8IP5 - chains A and B of the 5 polymer chains in the assembly; structure by electron microscopy, 2.50 A resolution.

Chain A (and B):
Molecule: Magnesium transporter MRS2 homolog, mitochondrial
From: Homo sapiens
Notes: chain B of this document is another copy of the same molecule, construct and numbering; everything in this record applies to it too
UniProt: Q9HD23 (MRS2_HUMAN), isoform Q9HD23-1; residue numbers follow UniProt; this construct covers 1-443
Sequence (453 residues; row label = number of the first residue in the row):
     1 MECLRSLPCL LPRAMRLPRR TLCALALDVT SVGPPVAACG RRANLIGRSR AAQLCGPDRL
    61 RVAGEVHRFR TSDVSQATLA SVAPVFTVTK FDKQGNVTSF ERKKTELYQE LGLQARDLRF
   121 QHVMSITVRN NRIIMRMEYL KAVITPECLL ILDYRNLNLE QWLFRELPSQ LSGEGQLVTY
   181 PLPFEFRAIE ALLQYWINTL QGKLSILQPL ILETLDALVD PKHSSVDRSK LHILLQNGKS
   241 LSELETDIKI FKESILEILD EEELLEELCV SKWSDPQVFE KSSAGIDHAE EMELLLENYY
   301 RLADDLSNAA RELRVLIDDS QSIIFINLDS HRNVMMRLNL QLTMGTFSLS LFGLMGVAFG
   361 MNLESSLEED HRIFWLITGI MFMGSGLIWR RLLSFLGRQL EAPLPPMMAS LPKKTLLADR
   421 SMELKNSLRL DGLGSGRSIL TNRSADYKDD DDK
Not modelled in the structure: 1-81, 402-453
Differences from the reference sequence: expression tag (444-453)
UniProt features mapped onto this chain:
  - motif: G360 to N362 (GMN motif)
  - binding site (Mg(2+)): E243, T246, D247, E312, D329, G360, N362
Reported in the primary citation:
  - binding site for chloride ion: R332
  - Mg2+ coordination through a water molecule: D329, G360, N362

Chain A / chain B interface:
Contacting residue pairs (108):
  R116(A) - V178(B)
  R116(A) - E291(B)  salt bridge
  R116(A) - L294(B)
  R119(A) - N298(B)
  Q121(A) - N298(B)
  H122(A) - N298(B)  hydrogen bond
  H122(A) - R301(B)
  H122(A) - L302(B)
  H122(A) - D305(B)
  V123(A) - D305(B)
  T127(A) - R301(B)
  R129(A) - E290(B)  salt bridge
  R129(A) - L294(B)
  K222(A) - E401(B)
  S224(A) - N333(B)  hydrogen bond (backbone-side chain)
  S225(A) - S330(B)
  S225(A) - V334(B)
  V226(A) - I326(B)  hydrophobic
  V226(A) - S330(B)  hydrogen bond (backbone-side chain)
  R228(A) - P221(B)
  R228(A) - N327(B)
  R228(A) - S330(B)
  R228(A) - H331(B)  hydrogen bond
  L231(A) - I323(B)
  L231(A) - I326(B)  hydrophobic
  L231(A) - N327(B)
  L235(A) - V219(B)  hydrophobic
  L235(A) - D319(B)
  L235(A) - S320(B)
  L235(A) - I323(B)  hydrophobic
  K239(A) - L316(B)
  S242(A) - E312(B)
  E243(A) - E312(B)
  T246(A) - R311(B)  hydrogen bond
  T246(A) - E312(B)  hydrogen bond
  K249(A) - N308(B)  hydrogen bond
  K249(A) - R311(B)
  I250(A) - N308(B)
  E253(A) - D304(B)
  R314(A) - V315(B)
  R314(A) - D319(B)  salt bridge
  Q321(A) - S322(B)  hydrogen bond
  F325(A) - S322(B)
  F325(A) - F325(B)  hydrophobic
  F325(A) - I326(B)  hydrophobic
  F325(A) - D329(B)
  L328(A) - D329(B)
  L328(A) - R332(B)  hydrogen bond (backbone-side chain)
  L328(A) - N333(B)  hydrogen bond (backbone-side chain)
  D329(A) - D329(B)
  D329(A) - R332(B)  salt bridge
  H331(A) - N333(B)
  H331(A) - L400(B)
  R332(A) - R332(B)
  R332(A) - N333(B)
  R332(A) - M336(B)
  V334(A) - Q399(B)
  M335(A) - N333(B)
  M335(A) - M336(B)  hydrophobic
  M335(A) - R337(B)
  M335(A) - L340(B)
  M335(A) - L400(B)  hydrophobic
  M336(A) - M336(B)  hydrophobic
  L338(A) - L340(B)  hydrophobic
  L338(A) - M344(B)  hydrophobic
  L338(A) - F395(B)  hydrophobic
  L338(A) - L396(B)  hydrophobic
  N339(A) - N339(B)
  N339(A) - L340(B)
  N339(A) - T343(B)  hydrogen bond
  L342(A) - L340(B)  hydrophobic
  L342(A) - T343(B)
  L342(A) - M344(B)  hydrophobic
  L342(A) - F347(B)
  G345(A) - F347(B)
  T346(A) - F347(B)
  L349(A) - F347(B)  hydrophobic
  L349(A) - S350(B)
  L349(A) - L351(B)  hydrophobic
  L349(A) - L354(B)  hydrophobic
  G353(A) - L354(B)
  G356(A) - M361(B)
  V357(A) - V357(B)  hydrophobic
  F359(A) - M361(B)
  F359(A) - N362(B)  hydrogen bond (backbone-backbone)
  G360(A) - M361(B)
  G360(A) - N362(B)  hydrogen bond (backbone-side chain)
  M361(A) - N362(B)  hydrogen bond (backbone-side chain)
  N362(A) - N362(B)  hydrogen bond
  L367(A) - L363(B)
  E368(A) - N362(B)
  E368(A) - E364(B)
  H371(A) - E364(B)  salt bridge
  F374(A) - A358(B)
  F374(A) - F359(B)  hydrophobic
  F374(A) - M361(B)  hydrophobic
  F374(A) - L363(B)  hydrophobic
  F374(A) - E364(B)
  F374(A) - S365(B)
  W375(A) - F359(B)  hydrophobic
  W375(A) - S365(B)
  I377(A) - M361(B)  hydrophobic
  T378(A) - A358(B)
  M381(A) - L354(B)  hydrophobic
  M381(A) - A358(B)  hydrophobic
  F382(A) - M355(B)  hydrophobic
  S385(A) - L354(B)
  W389(A) - F347(B)  hydrophobic
Other interface residues (no listed pair), chain A (64 interface residues in all): S125, I126, L234, E257, I324, F352, E369, D370, I373
Other interface residues (no listed pair), chain B (57 interface residues in all): L212, G360, L367, L392

In short:
64 residues of chain A face 57 of chain B across their interface; the contacts include 15 hydrogen bonds and 5
salt bridges. Polar pairs include R116(A)-E291(B), R129(A)-E290(B) and R314(A)-D319(B). UniProt lists 7
Mg2+-binding residues on chain A. The paper reports a binding site for chloride ion at R332(A); water-mediated
Mg2+ coordination by D329(A), G360(A) and N362(A).
Both chains are Magnesium transporter MRS2 homolog, mitochondrial (Homo sapiens). Entry 8IP5 (Cryo-EM
structure of hMRS2-lowEDTA) was determined by electron microscopy (same publication as 8IP3, 8IP4 and 8IP6).
